6X4Y - chains I and J of the 9 polymer chains in the assembly; structure by electron microscopy, 3.60 A resolution.

Chain I:
Name: DNA-directed RNA polymerase subunit beta
Source organism: Escherichia coli
Notes: EC 2.7.7.6
UniProt: P0A8V4 (RPOB_ECO57); residue numbers follow UniProt; this construct covers 1-1342
Sequence (1342 residues; row label = number of the first residue in the row):
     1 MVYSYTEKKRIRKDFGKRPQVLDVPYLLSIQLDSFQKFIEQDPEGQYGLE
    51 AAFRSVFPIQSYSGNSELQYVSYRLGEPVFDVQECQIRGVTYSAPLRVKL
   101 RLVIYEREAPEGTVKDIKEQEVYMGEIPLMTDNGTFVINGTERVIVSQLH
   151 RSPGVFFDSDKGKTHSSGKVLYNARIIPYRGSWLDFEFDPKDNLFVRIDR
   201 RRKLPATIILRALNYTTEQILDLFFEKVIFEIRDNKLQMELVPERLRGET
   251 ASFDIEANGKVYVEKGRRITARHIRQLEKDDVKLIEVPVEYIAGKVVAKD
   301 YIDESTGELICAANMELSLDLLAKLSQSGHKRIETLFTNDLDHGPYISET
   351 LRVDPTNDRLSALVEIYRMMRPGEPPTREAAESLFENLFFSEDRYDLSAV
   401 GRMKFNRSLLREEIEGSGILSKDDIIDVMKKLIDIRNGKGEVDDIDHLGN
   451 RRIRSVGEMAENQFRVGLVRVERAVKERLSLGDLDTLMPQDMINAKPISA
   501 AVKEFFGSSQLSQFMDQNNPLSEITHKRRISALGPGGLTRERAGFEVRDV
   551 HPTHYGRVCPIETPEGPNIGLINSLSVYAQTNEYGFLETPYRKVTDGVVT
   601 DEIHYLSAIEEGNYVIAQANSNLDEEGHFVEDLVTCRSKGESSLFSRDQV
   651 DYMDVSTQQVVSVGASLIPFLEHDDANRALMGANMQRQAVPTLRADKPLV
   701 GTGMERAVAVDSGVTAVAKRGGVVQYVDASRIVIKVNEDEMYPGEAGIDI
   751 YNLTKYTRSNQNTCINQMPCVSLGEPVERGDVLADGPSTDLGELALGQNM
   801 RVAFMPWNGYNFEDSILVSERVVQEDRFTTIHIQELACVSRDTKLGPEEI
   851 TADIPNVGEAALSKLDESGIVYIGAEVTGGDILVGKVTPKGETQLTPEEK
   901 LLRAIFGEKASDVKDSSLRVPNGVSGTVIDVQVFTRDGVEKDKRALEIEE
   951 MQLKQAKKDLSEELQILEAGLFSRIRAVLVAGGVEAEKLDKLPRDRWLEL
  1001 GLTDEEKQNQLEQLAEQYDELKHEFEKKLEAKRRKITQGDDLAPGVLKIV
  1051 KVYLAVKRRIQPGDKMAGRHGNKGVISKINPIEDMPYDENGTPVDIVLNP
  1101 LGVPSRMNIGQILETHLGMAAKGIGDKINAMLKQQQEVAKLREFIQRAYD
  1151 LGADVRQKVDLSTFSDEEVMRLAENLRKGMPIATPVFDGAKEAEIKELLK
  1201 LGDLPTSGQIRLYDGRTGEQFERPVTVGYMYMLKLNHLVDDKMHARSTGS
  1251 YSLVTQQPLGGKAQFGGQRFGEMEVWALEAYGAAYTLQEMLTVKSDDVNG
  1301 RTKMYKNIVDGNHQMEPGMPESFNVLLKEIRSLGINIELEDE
Disordered / not traced: 1, 891-914, 1342
UniProt features mapped onto this chain:
  - modified residue (N6-acetyllysine): Lys1022, Lys1200

Chain J:
Name: DNA-directed RNA polymerase subunit beta'
Source organism: Escherichia coli
Notes: EC 2.7.7.6
UniProt: A0A4S1NBU2 (A0A4S1NBU2_ECOLX); residue numbers follow UniProt; this construct covers 1-1407
Sequence (1407 residues; row label = number of the first residue in the row):
     1 MKDLLKFLKAQTKTEEFDAIKIALASPDMIRSWSFGEVKKPETINYRTFK
    51 PERDGLFCARIFGPVKDYECLCGKYKRLKHRGVICEKCGVEVTQTKVRRE
   101 RMGHIELASPTAHIWFLKSLPSRIGLLLDMPLRDIERVLYFESYVVIEGG
   151 MTNLERQQILTEEQYLDALEEFGDEFDAKMGAEAIQALLKSMDLEQECEQ
   201 LREELNETNSETKRKKLTKRIKLLEAFVQSGNKPEWMILTVLPVLPPDLR
   251 PLVPLDGGRFATSDLNDLYRRVINRNNRLKRLLDLAAPDIIVRNEKRMLQ
   301 EAVDALLDNGRRGRAITGSNKRPLKSLADMIKGKQGRFRQNLLGKRVDYS
   351 GRSVITVGPYLRLHQCGLPKKMALELFKPFIYGKLELRGLATTIKAAKKM
   401 VEREEAVVWDILDEVIREHPVLLNRAPTLHRLGIQAFEPVLIEGKAIQLH
   451 PLVCAAYNADFDGDQMAVHVPLTLEAQLEARALMMSTNNILSPANGEPII
   501 VPSQDVVLGLYYMTRDCVNAKGEGMVLTGPKEAERLYRSGLASLHARVKV
   551 RITEYEKDANGELVAKTSLKDTTVGRAILWMIVPKGLPYSIVNQALGKKA
   601 ISKMLNTCYRILGLKPTVIFADQIMYTGFAYAARSGASVGIDDMVIPEKK
   651 HEIISEAEAEVAEIQEQFQSGLVTAGERYNKVIDIWAAANDRVSKAMMDN
   701 LQTETVINRDGQEEKQVSFNSIYMMADSGARGSAAQIRQLAGMRGLMAKP
   751 DGSIIETPITANFREGLNVLQYFISTHGARKGLADTALKTANSGYLTRRL
   801 VDVAQDLVVTEDDCGTHEGIMMTPVIEGGDVKEPLRDRVLGRVTAEDVLK
   851 PGTADILVPRNTLLHEQWCDLLEENSVDAVKVRSVVSCDTDFGVCAHCYG
   901 RDLARGHIINKGEAIGVIAAQSIGEPGTQLTMRTFHIGGAASRAAAESSI
   951 QVKNKGSIKLSNVKSVVNSSGKLVITSRNTELKLIDEFGRTKESYKVPYG
  1001 AVLAKGDGEQVAGGETVANWDPHTMPVITEVSGFVRFTDMIDGQTITRQT
  1051 DELTGLSSLVVLDSAERTAGGKDLRPALKIVDAQGNDVLIPGTDMPAQYF
  1101 LPGKAIVQLEDGVQISSGDTLARIPQESGGTKDITGGLPRVADLFEARRP
  1151 KEPAILAEISGIVSFGKETKGKRRLVITPVDGSDPYEEMIPKWRQLNVFE
  1201 GERVERGDVISDGPEAPHDILRLRGVHAVTRYIVNEVQDVYRLQGVKIND
  1251 KHIEVIVRQMLRKATIVNAGSSDFLEGEQVEYSRVKIANRELEANGKVGA
  1301 TYSRDLLGITKASLATESFISAASFQETTRVLTEAAVAGKRDELRGLKEN
  1351 VIVGRLIPAGTGYAYHQDRMRRRAAGEAPAAPQVTAEDASASLAELLNAG
  1401 LGGSDNE
Disordered / not traced: 1-15, 934-947, 1127-1134, 1374-1407
Construct notes: conflict Val1384 (Met in A0A4S1NBU2)
Ion coordination: Zn2+ site 1: Cys70, Cys72, Cys85, Cys88; Mg2+: Asp460, Asp464 (shared with 1 residue of chain R); Zn2+ site 2: Cys814, Cys888, Cys895, Cys898

How chain I and chain J interact:
Contacting residue pairs - 358 pairs, chain I then chain J:
  Arg267(I) - Glu1052(J)
  Ala543(I) - Leu788(J)
  Phe545(I) - Ala784(J)
  Phe545(I) - Leu788(J)  hydrophobic
  Phe545(I) - Met932(J)  hydrophobic
  Phe545(I) - Arg933(J)
  Arg548(I) - Arg780(J)  hydrogen bond (backbone-side chain)
  Arg548(I) - Leu788(J)
  Asp549(I) - Pro750(J)
  Asp549(I) - His777(J)
  Val550(I) - His777(J)
  His551(I) - Phe773(J)
  His554(I) - Phe773(J)
  Tyr555(I) - Val769(J)
  Tyr555(I) - Phe773(J)  hydrophobic
  Cys559(I) - Arg780(J)
  Pro560(I) - Phe773(J)  hydrophobic
  Pro560(I) - Thr776(J)
  Pro560(I) - Arg780(J)  hydrogen bond (backbone-side chain)
  Ile561(I) - Tyr772(J)  hydrophobic
  Ile561(I) - Thr776(J)
  Thr563(I) - Arg780(J)
  Glu565(I) - Leu783(J)
  Gly566(I) - Ala787(J)
  Ile569(I) - Arg780(J)
  Ile569(I) - Leu783(J)
  Ile569(I) - Ala784(J)
  Ile569(I) - Ala787(J)  hydrophobic
  Gly570(I) - Arg780(J)
  Asn573(I) - Arg780(J)  hydrogen bond
  Gln618(I) - Asn768(J)  hydrogen bond
  Gln618(I) - Val769(J)
  Gln618(I) - Leu770(J)
  Ala619(I) - Val769(J)  hydrophobic
  Asn620(I) - Asn768(J)
  Arg637(I) - Leu770(J)
  Ser642(I) - Leu770(J)
  Thr657(I) - Val769(J)
  Val660(I) - Val769(J)  hydrophobic
  Val660(I) - Phe773(J)  hydrophobic
  Leu671(I) - Tyr772(J)
  Glu672(I) - Gly766(J)
  Glu672(I) - Leu767(J)  hydrogen bond (backbone-backbone)
  His673(I) - Phe763(J)  hydrogen bond (side chain-backbone)
  His673(I) - Arg764(J)  hydrogen bond (side chain-backbone)
  His673(I) - Glu765(J)  hydrogen bond (side chain-backbone)
  His673(I) - Gly766(J)
  Asp674(I) - Phe763(J)
  Asp674(I) - Tyr772(J)
  Asp675(I) - Tyr772(J)  hydrogen bond (backbone-side chain)
  Asp675(I) - Ser775(J)
  Ala676(I) - Tyr772(J)
  Ala676(I) - Thr776(J)
  Ala676(I) - Ala779(J)  hydrophobic
  Asn677(I) - Ala779(J)
  Asn677(I) - Leu783(J)
  Ala679(I) - Tyr772(J)
  Leu680(I) - Leu783(J)  hydrophobic
  Phe804(I) - Ser638(J)
  Phe804(I) - Val639(J)  hydrophobic
  Met805(I) - Ala633(J)
  Pro806(I) - Asp505(J)
  Pro806(I) - Ala632(J)
  Pro806(I) - Ala633(J)
  Pro806(I) - Ala637(J)
  Asn808(I) - Pro359(J)
  Asn808(I) - Phe629(J)
  Asn808(I) - Ala630(J)
  Asn808(I) - Ala633(J)
  Gly809(I) - Val357(J)
  Gly809(I) - Pro359(J)
  Gly809(I) - Phe629(J)
  Tyr810(I) - Pro359(J)
  Tyr810(I) - Tyr360(J)
  Phe812(I) - Val357(J)  hydrophobic
  Phe812(I) - Pro451(J)  hydrophobic
  Phe812(I) - Ser503(J)
  Phe812(I) - Gln504(J)  hydrogen bond (backbone-side chain)
  Phe812(I) - Asp505(J)
  Phe812(I) - Phe629(J)  hydrophobic
  Glu813(I) - Asp460(J)
  Glu813(I) - Phe461(J)
  Glu813(I) - Gln504(J)  hydrogen bond (backbone-side chain)
  Asp814(I) - Asp462(J)
  Ser815(I) - Val357(J)
  Ser815(I) - Phe461(J)
  Arg841(I) - Asp256(J)
  Gln1061(I) - Lys445(J)
  Pro1062(I) - Ala446(J)
  Gly1063(I) - Val354(J)
  Gly1063(I) - Thr356(J)
  Lys1065(I) - Asp462(J)
  Lys1073(I) - Asp462(J)
  Gly1074(I) - Asp462(J)
  Val1075(I) - Val354(J)  hydrophobic
  Val1075(I) - Ile355(J)
  Val1075(I) - Thr356(J)
  Val1075(I) - Phe461(J)  hydrogen bond (backbone-backbone)
  Val1075(I) - Gly463(J)
  Ile1076(I) - Thr356(J)
  Asn1099(I) - Gln504(J)
  Asn1099(I) - Asp505(J)
  Pro1100(I) - Ala637(J)
  Pro1100(I) - Val639(J)  hydrophobic
  Pro1100(I) - Met725(J)
  Leu1101(I) - Gln504(J)
  Leu1101(I) - Asp505(J)
  Leu1101(I) - Leu508(J)  hydrophobic
  Leu1101(I) - Met725(J)  hydrophobic
  Leu1101(I) - Arg731(J)
  Pro1104(I) - Met725(J)  hydrophobic
  Pro1104(I) - Gln736(J)
  Ser1105(I) - Arg731(J)
  Met1107(I) - Gln739(J)
  Met1107(I) - Leu740(J)  hydrophobic
  Met1107(I) - Phe763(J)  hydrophobic
  Ile1109(I) - Ile641(J)  hydrophobic
  Ile1109(I) - Met644(J)  hydrophobic
  Ile1109(I) - Leu740(J)  hydrophobic
  Ile1109(I) - Phe763(J)  hydrophobic
  Ile1112(I) - Val639(J)  hydrophobic
  Ile1112(I) - Gly640(J)
  Ile1112(I) - Ile641(J)
  Leu1113(I) - Ile641(J)  hydrophobic
  His1116(I) - Gly640(J)
  His1116(I) - Ile641(J)  hydrogen bond (side chain-backbone)
  Phe1187(I) - Leu767(J)
  Phe1187(I) - Tyr772(J)  hydrophobic
  Glu1192(I) - Arg764(J)
  Lys1196(I) - Asp642(J)  salt bridge
  Ser1207(I) - Asp642(J)
  Gln1209(I) - Ser638(J)
  Gln1209(I) - Val639(J)
  Gln1209(I) - Gly640(J)  hydrogen bond (side chain-backbone)
  Gln1209(I) - Asp643(J)
  Glu1219(I) - Arg538(J)  salt bridge
  Glu1219(I) - Arg634(J)
  Phe1221(I) - Ala633(J)
  Glu1222(I) - Tyr512(J)  hydrogen bond
  Glu1222(I) - Arg634(J)
  Glu1222(I) - Ser635(J)
  Glu1222(I) - Gly636(J)
  Arg1223(I) - Tyr512(J)
  Arg1223(I) - Ser635(J)
  Arg1223(I) - Gly636(J)
  Arg1223(I) - Phe719(J)  hydrogen bond (side chain-backbone)
  Arg1223(I) - Ser721(J)  hydrogen bond
  Pro1224(I) - Ser638(J)
  Val1225(I) - Gly636(J)
  Val1225(I) - Ser638(J)
  Thr1226(I) - Ser638(J)
  Thr1226(I) - Val639(J)  hydrogen bond (side chain-backbone)
  Thr1226(I) - Gly640(J)
  Val1239(I) - Lys445(J)
  Asp1240(I) - Lys445(J)  salt bridge
  Lys1242(I) - Arg352(J)
  Lys1242(I) - Val354(J)
  Lys1242(I) - Gln465(J)
  Met1243(I) - Arg352(J)
  Met1243(I) - Ser353(J)
  Met1243(I) - Lys371(J)
  Met1243(I) - Met372(J)  hydrophobic
  Met1243(I) - Lys445(J)
  His1244(I) - Gly351(J)
  His1244(I) - Arg352(J)  hydrogen bond (backbone-backbone)
  Ala1245(I) - Ser350(J)
  Ala1245(I) - Gly351(J)
  Ala1245(I) - Glu375(J)
  Ala1245(I) - Leu376(J)  hydrophobic
  Arg1246(I) - Asp348(J)  salt bridge
  Arg1246(I) - Tyr349(J)  hydrogen bond (backbone-backbone)
  Arg1246(I) - Ser350(J)  hydrogen bond (backbone-backbone)
  Arg1246(I) - Glu375(J)
  Arg1246(I) - Leu376(J)
  Ser1247(I) - Asp348(J)
  Ser1247(I) - Tyr349(J)  hydrogen bond (backbone-backbone)
  Ser1247(I) - Glu375(J)
  Ser1247(I) - Leu376(J)
  Ser1247(I) - Pro379(J)
  Thr1248(I) - Asp348(J)
  Thr1248(I) - Tyr349(J)
  Tyr1251(I) - Asp348(J)  hydrogen bond
  Leu1253(I) - Arg99(J)
  Leu1253(I) - Pro251(J)  hydrophobic
  Leu1253(I) - Val253(J)  hydrophobic
  Val1254(I) - Arg99(J)  hydrogen bond (backbone-side chain)
  Val1254(I) - Leu249(J)
  Val1254(I) - Arg337(J)
  Thr1255(I) - Asn341(J)
  Gln1257(I) - Asn341(J)  hydrogen bond (side chain-backbone)
  Gln1257(I) - Lys345(J)
  Pro1258(I) - Arg346(J)
  Pro1258(I) - Asp348(J)
  Leu1259(I) - Arg346(J)
  Gly1260(I) - Arg346(J)
  Phe1265(I) - Glu375(J)
  Gly1267(I) - Arg346(J)  hydrogen bond (backbone-side chain)
  Gly1267(I) - Val347(J)
  Gly1267(I) - Ser350(J)
  Gln1268(I) - Arg346(J)
  Gln1268(I) - Val347(J)  hydrogen bond (backbone-backbone)
  Gln1268(I) - Ser350(J)  hydrogen bond (backbone-side chain)
  Gln1268(I) - Gly351(J)
  Gln1268(I) - Arg352(J)
  Arg1269(I) - Arg339(J)
  Arg1269(I) - Gln340(J)  hydrogen bond (side chain-backbone)
  Arg1269(I) - Gly344(J)  hydrogen bond (side chain-backbone)
  Arg1269(I) - Lys345(J)
  Arg1269(I) - Arg346(J)
  Phe1270(I) - Gly344(J)
  Phe1270(I) - Lys345(J)  hydrogen bond (backbone-backbone)
  Phe1270(I) - Val347(J)  hydrophobic
  Phe1270(I) - Ile434(J)  hydrophobic
  Phe1270(I) - His469(J)
  Gly1271(I) - Gly344(J)
  Glu1272(I) - Leu343(J)
  Glu1272(I) - Arg798(J)  salt bridge
  Met1273(I) - Thr428(J)
  Glu1274(I) - Asn424(J)
  Glu1274(I) - Arg425(J)
  Glu1274(I) - Ala426(J)
  Glu1274(I) - Thr428(J)  hydrogen bond
  Glu1274(I) - Ile434(J)
  Val1275(I) - Leu343(J)
  Trp1276(I) - Arg798(J)
  Trp1276(I) - Val801(J)
  Trp1276(I) - Val917(J)
  Trp1276(I) - Gln921(J)  hydrogen bond (backbone-side chain)
  Ala1277(I) - Thr428(J)
  Ala1277(I) - Ile434(J)  hydrophobic
  Ala1277(I) - Gln921(J)
  Leu1278(I) - Met484(J)  hydrophobic
  Glu1279(I) - Ala914(J)
  Glu1279(I) - Val917(J)
  Glu1279(I) - Leu1347(J)
  Glu1279(I) - Val1351(J)
  Ala1280(I) - Arg431(J)
  Ala1280(I) - Val917(J)  hydrophobic
  Ala1280(I) - Ile918(J)
  Ala1280(I) - Gln921(J)
  Tyr1281(I) - Arg431(J)  hydrogen bond (side chain-backbone)
  Tyr1281(I) - Ile434(J)  hydrogen bond (side chain-backbone)
  Tyr1281(I) - Leu483(J)
  Tyr1281(I) - Met484(J)  hydrophobic
  Tyr1281(I) - Asn489(J)  hydrogen bond
  Gly1282(I) - Leu483(J)
  Gly1282(I) - Gly1360(J)
  Gly1282(I) - Thr1361(J)  hydrogen bond (backbone-backbone)
  Ala1283(I) - Glu479(J)
  Ala1283(I) - Leu483(J)
  Ala1283(I) - Met484(J)  hydrophobic
  Ala1284(I) - Glu479(J)
  Ala1284(I) - Leu1356(J)
  Ala1284(I) - Ile1357(J)
  Ala1284(I) - Thr1361(J)
  Ala1284(I) - Gly1362(J)
  Tyr1285(I) - Glu475(J)
  Tyr1285(I) - Glu479(J)  hydrogen bond (backbone-side chain)
  Tyr1285(I) - Leu1356(J)  hydrophobic
  Tyr1285(I) - Thr1361(J)
  Thr1286(I) - Ala476(J)
  Thr1286(I) - Glu479(J)  hydrogen bond (backbone-side chain)
  Leu1287(I) - Ile1357(J)  hydrophobic
  Gln1288(I) - Arg1355(J)
  Gln1288(I) - Leu1356(J)
  Glu1289(I) - Leu472(J)  hydrogen bond (side chain-backbone)
  Glu1289(I) - Thr473(J)
  Glu1289(I) - Ala476(J)
  Met1290(I) - Val347(J)
  Met1290(I) - Leu422(J)  hydrophobic
  Met1290(I) - His469(J)
  Leu1291(I) - Lys345(J)  hydrogen bond (backbone-side chain)
  Leu1291(I) - Val1351(J)
  Leu1291(I) - Gly1354(J)
  Thr1292(I) - Gly1354(J)
  Lys1294(I) - Val347(J)
  Lys1294(I) - Asp348(J)  hydrogen bond (backbone-backbone)
  Lys1294(I) - Tyr349(J)
  Lys1294(I) - Val470(J)  hydrogen bond (side chain-backbone)
  Lys1294(I) - Pro471(J)
  Lys1294(I) - Leu472(J)
  Ser1295(I) - Lys345(J)
  Ser1295(I) - Arg346(J)
  Asp1296(I) - Lys345(J)  salt bridge
  Asn1299(I) - Lys96(J)  hydrogen bond
  Met1304(I) - Thr473(J)
  Tyr1305(I) - Tyr349(J)
  Tyr1305(I) - Pro379(J)  hydrophobic
  Tyr1305(I) - Tyr382(J)
  Ile1308(I) - Pro379(J)  hydrophobic
  Ile1308(I) - Phe380(J)
  Val1309(I) - Gly383(J)
  Val1309(I) - Glu386(J)
  His1313(I) - Phe380(J)
  His1313(I) - Leu472(J)
  His1313(I) - Thr473(J)
  His1313(I) - Leu474(J)
  Met1315(I) - Thr473(J)
  Gly1318(I) - Gly1354(J)
  Pro1320(I) - Val1353(J)
  Pro1320(I) - Gly1354(J)
  Glu1321(I) - Arg99(J)  salt bridge
  Ser1322(I) - Asn341(J)  hydrogen bond (side chain-backbone)
  Ser1322(I) - Leu342(J)
  Phe1323(I) - Ile20(J)  hydrophobic
  Phe1323(I) - Leu342(J)
  Phe1323(I) - Ile1352(J)  hydrophobic
  Phe1323(I) - Val1353(J)  hydrophobic
  Val1325(I) - Leu249(J)  hydrophobic
  Val1325(I) - Arg337(J)
  Leu1326(I) - Phe338(J)  hydrophobic
  Leu1326(I) - Leu342(J)  hydrophobic
  Lys1328(I) - Glu100(J)
  Lys1328(I) - Leu245(J)
  Lys1328(I) - Leu249(J)
  Glu1329(I) - Leu245(J)
  Glu1329(I) - Met330(J)
  Glu1329(I) - Arg337(J)  salt bridge
  Ile1330(I) - Ile331(J)  hydrophobic
  Arg1331(I) - Trp33(J)
  Arg1331(I) - Met102(J)
  Ser1332(I) - Met102(J)
  Ser1332(I) - Pro243(J)
  Ser1332(I) - Leu245(J)
  Ser1332(I) - Tyr269(J)  hydrogen bond
  Ser1332(I) - Leu327(J)
  Leu1333(I) - His113(J)
  Leu1333(I) - Trp115(J)  hydrophobic
  Leu1333(I) - Pro243(J)
  Leu1333(I) - Leu327(J)  hydrophobic
  Gly1334(I) - Leu24(J)
  Gly1334(I) - Ala25(J)  hydrogen bond (backbone-backbone)
  Gly1334(I) - His113(J)  hydrogen bond (backbone-side chain)
  Ile1335(I) - Ile22(J)  hydrophobic
  Ile1335(I) - Ala23(J)
  Ile1335(I) - Trp33(J)
  Ile1335(I) - Phe116(J)  hydrophobic
  Ile1335(I) - Ala1336(J)  hydrophobic
  Asn1336(I) - Lys21(J)
  Asn1336(I) - Ile22(J)
  Asn1336(I) - Ala23(J)  hydrogen bond (backbone-backbone)
  Asn1336(I) - Leu24(J)
  Asn1336(I) - Met29(J)  hydrogen bond
  Asn1336(I) - Trp33(J)
  Ile1337(I) - Ile20(J)  hydrophobic
  Ile1337(I) - Lys21(J)
  Glu1338(I) - Ile20(J)
  Glu1338(I) - Lys21(J)  hydrogen bond (backbone-backbone)
  Leu1339(I) - Phe17(J)  hydrophobic
  Leu1339(I) - Ala19(J)
  Leu1339(I) - Ile20(J)  hydrophobic
  Glu1340(I) - Phe17(J)
  Glu1340(I) - Ala19(J)  hydrogen bond (backbone-backbone)
  Glu1340(I) - Lys21(J)
  Glu1340(I) - Arg1341(J)  salt bridge
  Asp1341(I) - Glu16(J)
  Asp1341(I) - Phe17(J)
  Asp1341(I) - Asp18(J)
Other interface residues (no listed pair), chain I (164 interface residues in all): Gly266, Pro552, Trp807, Asn811, Ser1077, Val1103, Arg1106, Asp1214, Thr1217, Leu1238, Gln1256, Gly1261, Val1298, Gln1314
Other interface residues (no listed pair), chain J (189 interface residues in all): Leu239, Val244, Pro246, Asp248, Leu307, Gly358, Pro369, Lys378, Ile394, Leu432, Gln435, Gln448, Ala467, Gln477, Tyr537, Leu544, Asn720, Ile722, Met724, Ala730, Gly732, Arg744, Lys781, Asp785, Thr797, Asp802, Arg905, Glu913, Gln1049, Phe1319, Leu1332

Summary:
Chain I and chain J form an interface of 164 and 189 residues respectively, with 52 hydrogen bonds and 9 salt
bridges. Polar contacts include Lys1196(I)-Asp642(J), Glu1219(I)-Arg538(J) and Asp1240(I)-Lys445(J). Cys70(J),
Cys72(J), Cys85(J) and Cys88(J) form the Zn2+ site 1.
Chain I is DNA-directed RNA polymerase subunit beta and chain J is DNA-directed RNA polymerase subunit beta',
both from Escherichia coli; the structure, Mfd-bound E.coli RNA polymerase elongation complex - IV state, was
determined by electron microscopy (same publication as 6X26, 6X2F, 6X2N, 6X43, 6X4W and 6X50).
